Entry 3IFJ (X-ray diffraction, 1.90 A resolution); this record covers chain A.

== Chain A ==
Name: Endonuclease PI-MtuI
Source organism: Mycobacterium tuberculosis
Notes: EC 3.1.-.-
UniProtKB: P0A5U4 (RECA_MYCTU); residues 1-440 here correspond to UniProt positions 252-691 (UniProt number = residue number + 251)
Chain sequence (139 residues; row label = number of the first residue in the row; note: 301 numbers in that range are skipped by the numbering (no residue carries them; nothing is unmodelled there)):
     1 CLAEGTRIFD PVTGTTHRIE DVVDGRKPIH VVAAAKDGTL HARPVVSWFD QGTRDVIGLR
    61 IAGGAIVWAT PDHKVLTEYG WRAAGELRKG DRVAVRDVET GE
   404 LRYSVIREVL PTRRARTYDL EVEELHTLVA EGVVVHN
Modified / non-standard residues: Asn-440 (l-3-aminosuccinimide; SNN)
Sequence notes: engineered mutation Val-95 (Gln346 in P0A5U4), Arg-96 (Pro347 in P0A5U4), Asp-97 (Arg348 in P0A5U4), Val-98 (Arg349 in P0A5U4), Glu-99 (Phe350 in P0A5U4), Thr-100 (Asp351 in P0A5U4), Glu-102 (Phe353 in P0A5U4), Tyr-421 (Phe672 in P0A5U4)
Bound ions: Zn2+ site 1: Glu-424, His-429, Asn-440 (shared with 1 residue of chain B); Zn2+ site 2: His-439 (shared with 3 residues of chain B)

== Summary ==
Glu-424, His-429 and Asn-440 form the Zn2+ site 1.
Chain A is Endonuclease PI-MtuI (Mycobacterium tuberculosis); the structure, Crystal structure of Mtu recA
intein, splicing domain, was determined by X-ray diffraction (same publication as 3IGD).
